Entry 8H8F (electron microscopy, 3.48 A resolution); this record covers chains B and C of the 3 polymer chains in the assembly.

== Chain B (and C) ==
Molecule: Proton-activated chloride channel
From: Xenopus tropicalis
Notes: chain C of this document is another copy of the same molecule, construct and numbering; everything in this record applies to it too
UniProtKB: Q0V9Z3 (PACC1_XENTR); residues 19-370 here correspond to UniProt positions 1-352 (UniProt number = residue number - 18)
Sequence (352 residues; each row starts with the number of its first residue):
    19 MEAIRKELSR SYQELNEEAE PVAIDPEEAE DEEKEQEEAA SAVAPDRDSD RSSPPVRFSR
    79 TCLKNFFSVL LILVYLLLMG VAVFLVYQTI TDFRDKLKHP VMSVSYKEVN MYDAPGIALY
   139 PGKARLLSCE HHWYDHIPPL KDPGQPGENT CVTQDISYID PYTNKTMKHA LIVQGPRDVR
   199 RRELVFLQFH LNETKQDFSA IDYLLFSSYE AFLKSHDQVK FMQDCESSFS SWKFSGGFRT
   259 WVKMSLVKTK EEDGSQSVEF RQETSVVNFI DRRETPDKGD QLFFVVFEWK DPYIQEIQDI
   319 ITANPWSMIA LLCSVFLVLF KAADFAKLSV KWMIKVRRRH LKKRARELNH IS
Unresolved in the structure: 19-96, 348-370
Disulfide bonds: Cys-147/Cys-169

== Interface between chain B and chain C ==
Residue-residue contacts (40):
  Leu-103(B) / Trp-324(C)
  Gln-106(B) / Trp-324(C)
  Asp-110(B) / Asn-322(C)
  Lys-114(B) / Ile-318(C)
  Lys-114(B) / Ile-319(C)
  His-117(B) / Gln-316(C)  hydrogen bond
  His-117(B) / Ile-318(C)
  Pro-118(B) / Ser-121(C)
  Val-119(B) / Ser-121(C)
  Val-119(B) / Ile-318(C)  hydrophobic
  Met-120(B) / Val-122(C)  hydrophobic
  Tyr-180(B) / Tyr-152(C)
  Tyr-180(B) / His-154(C)
  Tyr-180(B) / Arg-198(C)  hydrogen bond (side chain-backbone)
  Tyr-180(B) / Arg-200(C)
  Glu-211(B) / Arg-290(C)  salt bridge
  Thr-212(B) / Arg-291(C)  hydrogen bond (backbone-side chain)
  Lys-213(B) / Leu-158(C)
  Lys-213(B) / Arg-291(C)
  Gln-214(B) / Arg-291(C)
  Asp-215(B) / Ile-288(C)
  Asp-215(B) / Arg-291(C)  salt bridge
  Phe-216(B) / Arg-257(C)
  Phe-216(B) / Asn-286(C)
  Phe-216(B) / Phe-287(C)  hydrophobic
  Ser-217(B) / Val-285(C)
  Ala-218(B) / Val-285(C)  hydrophobic
  Lys-251(B) / Ser-283(C)
  Ser-253(B) / Val-284(C)
  Ser-253(B) / Val-285(C)
  Ser-253(B) / Asn-286(C)  hydrogen bond (side chain-backbone)
  Gly-254(B) / Asn-286(C)
  Phe-256(B) / Asn-286(C)
  Asp-295(B) / Arg-290(C)  hydrogen bond (backbone-side chain)
  Lys-296(B) / Arg-290(C)  hydrogen bond (backbone-side chain)
  Gly-297(B) / Arg-290(C)
  Gln-299(B) / Ile-288(C)
  Leu-329(B) / Ala-328(C)  hydrophobic
  Val-336(B) / Cys-331(C)  hydrophobic
  Val-336(B) / Leu-335(C)  hydrophobic
Interface residues without a listed pair, chain B (31 interface residues in all): Thr-181, Trp-250, Leu-335, Lys-339
Interface residues without a listed pair, chain C (30 interface residues in all): Val-119, Lys-159, Arg-199, Lys-261, Phe-302, Ser-325

== In short ==
31 residues of chain B and 30 residues of chain C are in contact, with 6 hydrogen bonds and 2 salt bridges.
Polar contacts include Glu-211(B)/Arg-290(C), Asp-215(B)/Arg-291(C) and His-117(B)/Gln-316(C).
Chain B and chain C are both Proton-activated chloride channel (Xenopus tropicalis); the structure, Structure
of Xenopus tropicalis acid-sensitive outwardly rectifying channel ASOR (resting state), was determined by
electron microscopy (same publication as 8H8D and 8H8E).
